7NYB - chains A and B; structure by X-ray diffraction, 2.50 A resolution.

# Chain A (and B)
Name: tRNA (guanine-N(7)-)-methyltransferase
Organism: Bacillus subtilis (strain 168)
Notes: EC 2.1.1.33; chain B of this document is another copy of the same molecule, construct and numbering; everything in this record applies to it too
UniProtKB: O34522 (TRMB_BACSU); residues 1-213 here = UniProt positions 1-213
Amino-acid sequence (213 residues; numbered 1 to 213; the number before each row is that of its first residue):
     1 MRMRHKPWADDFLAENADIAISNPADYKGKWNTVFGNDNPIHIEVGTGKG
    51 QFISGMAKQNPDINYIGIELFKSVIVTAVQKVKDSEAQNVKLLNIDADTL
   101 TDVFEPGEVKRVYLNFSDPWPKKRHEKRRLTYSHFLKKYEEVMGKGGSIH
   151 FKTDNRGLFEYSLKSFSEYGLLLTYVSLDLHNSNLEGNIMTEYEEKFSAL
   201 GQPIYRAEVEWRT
Unresolved in the structure: 1-7 (chain B: 1-9)
UniProt features mapped onto this chain:
  - region: Arg-124 to Arg-129 (Interaction with RNA)
  - active site: Asp-118
  - binding site (S-adenosyl-L-methionine): Glu-44, Glu-69, Asp-96, Asp-118
  - binding site (substrate): Lys-122, Asp-154, Thr-191 to Glu-194
Small-molecule neighbours: S-adenosylmethionine (SAM): Glu-44, Val-45, Gly-46, Thr-47, Gly-48, Ile-68, Glu-69, Leu-70, Phe-71, Val-74, Ile-95, Asp-96, Ala-97, Asn-115, Phe-116, Asp-118, Leu-130, Thr-191, Glu-192, Tyr-193
Reported in the primary citation:
  - binding site for S-adenosylmethionine: Gly-46, Glu-69, Phe-71, Asn-115, Phe-116, Asp-118, Thr-191, Tyr-193
  - conformationally variable residues (side-chain flip): Tyr-193, Phe-197
  - mutagenesis - Y193A (Kd 0.32 uM): decreased binding to tRNAPhe
  - mutagenesis - Y193A (25 fold): decreased catalytic activity on tRNAPhe
  - binding site for S-adenosylmethionine: Leu-70 (from molecular simulation)

# Chain A / chain B interface
Residue-residue contacts (40; chain A residue first):
  Arg-156(A) / Leu-178(B)
  Arg-156(A) / Asp-179(B)  hydrogen bond (side chain-backbone)
  Arg-156(A) / Asn-182(B)
  Arg-156(A) / Ser-183(B)  hydrogen bond
  Phe-159(A) / Leu-178(B)  hydrophobic
  Glu-160(A) / Val-176(B)
  Glu-160(A) / Ser-177(B)
  Glu-160(A) / Leu-178(B)  hydrogen bond (side chain-backbone)
  Leu-163(A) / Leu-173(B)  hydrophobic
  Lys-164(A) / Leu-173(B)
  Lys-164(A) / Thr-174(B)
  Lys-164(A) / Val-176(B)
  Ser-167(A) / Leu-171(B)
  Ser-167(A) / Leu-172(B)
  Ser-167(A) / Leu-173(B)  hydrogen bond (side chain-backbone)
  Ser-167(A) / Arg-212(B)  hydrogen bond (backbone-side chain)
  Glu-168(A) / Leu-172(B)
  Glu-168(A) / Arg-212(B)
  Leu-171(A) / Ser-167(B)  hydrogen bond (backbone-side chain)
  Leu-172(A) / Ser-167(B)
  Leu-172(A) / Glu-168(B)
  Leu-173(A) / Leu-163(B)  hydrophobic
  Leu-173(A) / Lys-164(B)
  Leu-173(A) / Ser-167(B)  hydrogen bond (backbone-side chain)
  Thr-174(A) / Lys-164(B)
  Tyr-175(A) / Lys-164(B)
  Val-176(A) / Glu-160(B)
  Val-176(A) / Lys-164(B)
  Ser-177(A) / Arg-156(B)
  Ser-177(A) / Glu-160(B)
  Leu-178(A) / Arg-156(B)
  Leu-178(A) / Phe-159(B)  hydrophobic
  Leu-178(A) / Glu-160(B)  hydrogen bond (backbone-side chain)
  Leu-178(A) / Tyr-205(B)  hydrophobic
  Asp-179(A) / Arg-156(B)
  Asn-182(A) / Arg-156(B)
  Ser-183(A) / Arg-156(B)  hydrogen bond
  Tyr-205(A) / Leu-178(B)  hydrophobic
  Arg-212(A) / Ser-167(B)  hydrogen bond (side chain-backbone)
  Arg-212(A) / Glu-168(B)  hydrogen bond (side chain-backbone)
Interface residues without a listed pair, chain A (21 interface residues in all): Gly-170
Interface residues without a listed pair, chain B (21 interface residues in all): Gly-170, Tyr-175

# Summary
Chain A and chain B each contribute 21 residues to their interface, with 11 hydrogen bonds. Among the polar
pairs are Arg-156(A)/Asp-179(B), Arg-156(A)/Ser-183(B) and Glu-160(A)/Leu-178(B). Chain A binds
S-adenosylmethionine. From the paper: a binding site for S-adenosylmethionine at Gly-46(A), Glu-69(A) and
Phe-71(A) among others; Y193A of chain A reduces binding to tRNAPhe.
Chain A and chain B are both tRNA (guanine-N(7)-)-methyltransferase (Bacillus subtilis (strain 168)); the
structure, TrmB complex with SAM, was determined by X-ray diffraction, deposited together with 7NZI and 7NZJ.
